5AA5 - chains B and D of the 12 polymer chains in the assembly; structure by X-ray diffraction, 2.50 A resolution.

Chain B (and D):
Name: Nife-hydrogenase small subunit, hofk
Organism: Cupriavidus necator
Notes: EC 1.12.99.6; chain D of this document is another copy of the same molecule, construct and numbering; everything in this record applies to it too
UniProt: Q7WXQ4 (Q7WXQ4_CUPNH); residue numbers follow UniProt; this construct covers 1-351
Sequence (351 residues; each row starts with the number of its first residue):
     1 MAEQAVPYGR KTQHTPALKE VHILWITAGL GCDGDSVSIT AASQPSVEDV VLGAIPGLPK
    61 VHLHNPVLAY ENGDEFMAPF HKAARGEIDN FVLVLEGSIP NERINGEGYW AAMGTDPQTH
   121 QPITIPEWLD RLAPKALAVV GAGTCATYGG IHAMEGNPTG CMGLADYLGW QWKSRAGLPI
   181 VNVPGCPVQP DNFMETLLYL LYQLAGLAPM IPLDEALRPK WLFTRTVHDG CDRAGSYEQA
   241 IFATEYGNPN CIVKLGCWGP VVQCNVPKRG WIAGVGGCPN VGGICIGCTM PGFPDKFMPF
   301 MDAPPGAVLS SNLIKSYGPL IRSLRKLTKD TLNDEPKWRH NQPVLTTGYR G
Not modelled in the structure: 1-4, 350-351
Small-molecule neighbours:
  - 4Fe-4S cluster (SF4), molecule 1: G31, C32, D33, G34, D35, E96, G97, G143, T144, C145, I151, H152, G185, C186, P187
  - 4Fe-4S cluster (SF4), molecule 2: V227, H228, C231, R233, A234, Y237, C251, I252, V253, C257, G259, P260, P279
  - 4Fe-4S cluster (SF4), molecule 3: V227, V262, C264, V266, P267, W271, C278, P279, C285, I286, G287, C288, T289
What the authors report for this chain:
  - mutagenesis - D35S: decreased catalytic activity on O2

How chain B and chain D interact:
Contacting residue pairs (147; chain B residue first):
  N101(B) - N341(D)  hydrogen bond
  N101(B) - Q342(D)
  R103(B) - N341(D)  hydrogen bond (side chain-backbone)
  R103(B) - P343(D)
  I104(B) - P343(D)
  I104(B) - L345(D)  hydrophobic
  Y148(B) - E335(D)
  Y148(B) - R339(D)  hydrogen bond (backbone-side chain)
  G150(B) - R339(D)
  A153(B) - W338(D)  hydrogen bond (backbone-side chain)
  A153(B) - R339(D)  hydrogen bond (backbone-side chain)
  M154(B) - W338(D)
  E155(B) - W338(D)
  E155(B) - T347(D)
  G156(B) - T347(D)  hydrogen bond (backbone-backbone)
  N157(B) - T347(D)  hydrogen bond (backbone-side chain)
  P158(B) - L345(D)
  P158(B) - Y349(D)  hydrophobic
  T159(B) - L345(D)
  G160(B) - H340(D)
  G160(B) - L345(D)
  G160(B) - T347(D)
  C161(B) - R339(D)
  M162(B) - H340(D)
  M162(B) - N341(D)
  D166(B) - E335(D)
  D166(B) - R339(D)
  Y167(B) - N341(D)
  W170(B) - E335(D)
  R218(B) - N333(D)  hydrogen bond
  R225(B) - P249(D)
  D229(B) - D232(D)
  D229(B) - Q239(D)
  G230(B) - D232(D)
  C231(B) - C231(D)
  C231(B) - D232(D)
  D232(B) - D229(D)
  D232(B) - G230(D)
  D232(B) - K268(D)  salt bridge
  A234(B) - A234(D)
  A234(B) - G235(D)
  G235(B) - H228(D)
  G235(B) - A234(D)
  Y237(B) - E238(D)
  Y237(B) - R325(D)  hydrogen bond
  E238(B) - H228(D)  salt bridge
  E238(B) - Y237(D)
  E238(B) - E238(D)
  Q239(B) - D229(D)  hydrogen bond
  P249(B) - R225(D)
  N250(B) - R225(D)  hydrogen bond
  W258(B) - L332(D)  hydrophobic
  P260(B) - R325(D)
  V261(B) - R325(D)
  V261(B) - T328(D)
  V261(B) - K329(D)
  V261(B) - L332(D)  hydrophobic
  Q263(B) - K329(D)
  Q263(B) - N333(D)  hydrogen bond
  K268(B) - D232(D)  salt bridge
  K268(B) - N280(D)  hydrogen bond (side chain-backbone)
  A273(B) - A273(D)
  N280(B) - K268(D)  hydrogen bond (backbone-side chain)
  M290(B) - L332(D)
  M290(B) - N333(D)
  P291(B) - L332(D)
  P291(B) - N333(D)
  P291(B) - D334(D)
  P291(B) - E335(D)
  P291(B) - P336(D)
  P291(B) - R339(D)  hydrogen bond (backbone-side chain)
  G292(B) - L332(D)  hydrogen bond (backbone-backbone)
  G292(B) - D334(D)
  F293(B) - R339(D)  hydrogen bond (backbone-side chain)
  P294(B) - R339(D)
  D295(B) - W338(D)
  D295(B) - R339(D)  salt bridge
  K296(B) - T331(D)  hydrogen bond (side chain-backbone)
  K296(B) - L332(D)
  K296(B) - D334(D)  hydrogen bond (side chain-backbone)
  F297(B) - L332(D)  hydrophobic
  S310(B) - I321(D)
  L313(B) - Y317(D)  hydrophobic
  I314(B) - E238(D)
  I314(B) - Y317(D)
  Y317(B) - L313(D)  hydrophobic
  I321(B) - L313(D)  hydrophobic
  L324(B) - G306(D)
  R325(B) - H228(D)
  R325(B) - Y237(D)  hydrogen bond
  R325(B) - P260(D)
  R325(B) - V261(D)
  T328(B) - V261(D)
  K329(B) - V261(D)
  K329(B) - Q263(D)
  T331(B) - K296(D)  hydrogen bond (backbone-side chain)
  L332(B) - V261(D)
  L332(B) - M290(D)  hydrophobic
  L332(B) - P291(D)
  L332(B) - G292(D)  hydrogen bond (backbone-backbone)
  L332(B) - K296(D)
  L332(B) - F297(D)  hydrophobic
  N333(B) - R218(D)  hydrogen bond
  N333(B) - Q263(D)  hydrogen bond
  N333(B) - M290(D)
  N333(B) - P291(D)
  D334(B) - P291(D)
  D334(B) - G292(D)
  D334(B) - K296(D)  hydrogen bond (backbone-side chain)
  E335(B) - Y148(D)
  E335(B) - D166(D)
  E335(B) - W170(D)
  E335(B) - P291(D)
  P336(B) - P291(D)
  W338(B) - A153(D)  hydrogen bond (side chain-backbone)
  W338(B) - M154(D)  hydrogen bond (side chain-backbone)
  W338(B) - E155(D)
  W338(B) - D295(D)
  R339(B) - Y148(D)  hydrogen bond (side chain-backbone)
  R339(B) - G150(D)  hydrogen bond (side chain-backbone)
  R339(B) - A153(D)  hydrogen bond (side chain-backbone)
  R339(B) - C161(D)
  R339(B) - D166(D)
  R339(B) - P291(D)  hydrogen bond (side chain-backbone)
  R339(B) - F293(D)  hydrogen bond (side chain-backbone)
  R339(B) - D295(D)  salt bridge
  H340(B) - N101(D)  hydrogen bond (backbone-side chain)
  H340(B) - G160(D)
  H340(B) - M162(D)
  N341(B) - N101(D)
  N341(B) - R103(D)  hydrogen bond (backbone-side chain)
  N341(B) - M162(D)
  N341(B) - Y167(D)
  Q342(B) - N101(D)  hydrogen bond (backbone-side chain)
  Q342(B) - R103(D)
  P343(B) - R103(D)
  L345(B) - I104(D)  hydrophobic
  L345(B) - P158(D)
  L345(B) - G160(D)
  T347(B) - M154(D)
  T347(B) - E155(D)
  T347(B) - G156(D)  hydrogen bond (backbone-backbone)
  T347(B) - N157(D)
  T347(B) - G160(D)
  Y349(B) - G156(D)
  Y349(B) - N157(D)
  Y349(B) - P158(D)  hydrophobic
Interface residues without a listed pair, chain B (78 interface residues in all): T147, G149, T226, H228, R233, S236, G306, L309
Interface residues without a listed pair, chain D (77 interface residues in all): E102, T147, G149, T159, T226, W258, P294, S310, I314, K315, L324, V344

Overview:
78 residues of chain B face 77 of chain D across their interface, with 36 hydrogen bonds and 5 salt bridges.
Polar pairs include D232(B)-K268(D), E238(B)-H228(D) and D295(B)-R339(D). Chain B binds 3 copies of 4Fe-4S
cluster. From the paper: D35S of chain B reduces catalytic activity on O2.
Chain B and chain D are both Nife-hydrogenase small subunit, hofk (Cupriavidus necator); the structure,
Actinobacterial-type NiFe-hydrogenase from Ralstonia eutropha H16 at 2.85 Angstrom resolution, was determined
by X-ray diffraction.
